Entry 3HBL (X-ray diffraction, 2.71 A resolution); this record covers chains B and C of the 4 polymer chains in the assembly.

[Chain B (and C)]
Protein: Pyruvate carboxylase
Source organism: Staphylococcus aureus subsp. aureus Mu50
Notes: chain C of this document is another copy of the same molecule, construct and numbering; everything in this record applies to it too
UniProt: Q99UY8 (Q99UY8_STAAM); the construct lacks a stretch of the UniProt sequence and is renumbered around it, so the offset changes along the chain: 34-315 = UniProt 1-282; 317-357 = UniProt 283-323; 358-362 = UniProt 326-330; 363-513 = UniProt 332-482; 5 more segments
Amino-acid sequence (1150 residues; row label = number of the first residue in the row; note: 5 numbers in that range are skipped by the numbering (no residue carries them; nothing is unmodelled there); a row labelled like 357A-357B holds insertion residues (357A, then the next letters in order)):
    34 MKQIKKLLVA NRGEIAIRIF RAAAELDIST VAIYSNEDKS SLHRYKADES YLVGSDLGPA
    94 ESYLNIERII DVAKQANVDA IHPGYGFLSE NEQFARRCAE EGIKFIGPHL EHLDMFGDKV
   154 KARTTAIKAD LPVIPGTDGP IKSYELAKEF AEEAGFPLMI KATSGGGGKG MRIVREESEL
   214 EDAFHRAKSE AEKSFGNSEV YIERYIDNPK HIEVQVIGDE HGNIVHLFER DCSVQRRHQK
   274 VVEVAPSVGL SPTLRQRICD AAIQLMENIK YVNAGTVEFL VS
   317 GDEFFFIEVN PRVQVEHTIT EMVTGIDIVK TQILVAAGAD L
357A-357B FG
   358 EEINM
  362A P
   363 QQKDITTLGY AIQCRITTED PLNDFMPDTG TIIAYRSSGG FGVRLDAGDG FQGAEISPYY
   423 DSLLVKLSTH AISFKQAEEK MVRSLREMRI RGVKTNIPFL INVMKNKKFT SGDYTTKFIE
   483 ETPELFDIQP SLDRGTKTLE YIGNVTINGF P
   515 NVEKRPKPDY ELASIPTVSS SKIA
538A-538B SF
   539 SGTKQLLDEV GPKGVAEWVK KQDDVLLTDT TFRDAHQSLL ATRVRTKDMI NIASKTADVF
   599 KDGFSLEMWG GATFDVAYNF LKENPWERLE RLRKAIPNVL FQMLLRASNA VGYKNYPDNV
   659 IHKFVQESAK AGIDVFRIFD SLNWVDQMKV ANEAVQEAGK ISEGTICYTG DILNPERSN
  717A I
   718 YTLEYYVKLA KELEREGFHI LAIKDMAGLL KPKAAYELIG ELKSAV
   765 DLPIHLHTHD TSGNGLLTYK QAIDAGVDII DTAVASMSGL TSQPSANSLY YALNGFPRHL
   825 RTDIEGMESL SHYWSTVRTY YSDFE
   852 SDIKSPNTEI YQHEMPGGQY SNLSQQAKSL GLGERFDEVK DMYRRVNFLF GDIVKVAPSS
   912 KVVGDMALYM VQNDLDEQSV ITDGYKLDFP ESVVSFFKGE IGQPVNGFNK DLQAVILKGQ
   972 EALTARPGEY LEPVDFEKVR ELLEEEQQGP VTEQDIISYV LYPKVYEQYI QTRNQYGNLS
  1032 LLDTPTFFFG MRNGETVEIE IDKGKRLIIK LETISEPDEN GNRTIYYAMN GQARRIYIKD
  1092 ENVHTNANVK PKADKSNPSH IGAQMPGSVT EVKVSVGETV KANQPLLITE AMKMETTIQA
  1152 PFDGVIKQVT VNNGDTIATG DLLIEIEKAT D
Unresolved in the structure: 34-35, 169-238, 1179-1182 (chain C: 34-35, 1094-1139, 1148-1182)
Covalent attachments: 5-(hexahydro-2-oxo-1H-thieno[3,4-d]imidazol-6-yl)pentanal (BTI) linked to Lys-1144
Sequence notes: engineered mutation Ala-908 (Thr876 in Q99UY8)
Small-molecule neighbours: BTI (5-(hexahydro-2-oxo-1H-thieno[3,4-d]imidazol-6-yl)pentanal): Tyr-503, Asn-506, Val-507, Asn-510, Gly-511, Phe-512, Pro-513, Phe-618, Lys-620, Tyr-1027, Leu-1030, Phe-1038
What the authors report for this chain:
  - mutagenesis - R644A, R644K, Y651A, Q870A (2-fold), T908A (> 30-fold), S911A, K912T: decreased catalytic activity
  - binding site for BTI: Ala-610, Tyr-651, Ser-911, Lys-912
  - disease-associated variants - R451C: decreased catalytic activity (citing earlier work)
  - mutagenesis - Y1077A: abolished catalytic activity (citing earlier work)

[How chain B and chain C interact]
Contacting residue pairs (64; chain B residue first):
  Tyr-524(B) with Glu-885(C)
  Leu-711(B) with Asn-818(C)
  Lys-748(B) with Asn-818(C), hydrogen bond
  Pro-749(B) with Ala-816(C); Phe-820(C), hydrophobic
  Lys-750(B) with Asn-818(C); Gly-819(C); Phe-820(C)
  Ser-776(B) with Ser-812(C), hydrogen bond (backbone-side chain)
  Gly-777(B) with Leu-780(C); Ser-812(C)
  Asn-778(B) with Ser-812(C), hydrogen bond (side chain-backbone); Ala-816(C)
  Leu-780(B) with Gly-777(C); Asn-778(C)
  Leu-781(B) with Leu-780(C), hydrophobic; Leu-781(C), hydrophobic; Lys-784(C)
  Lys-784(B) with Leu-781(C); Gln-785(C)
  Gln-785(B) with Lys-784(C); Phe-820(C)
  Ala-799(B) with Ser-856(C), hydrogen bond (backbone-side chain); Pro-857(C)
  Ser-800(B) with Ser-856(C)
  Asn-811(B) with Thr-859(C)
  Ser-812(B) with Ser-776(C), hydrogen bond (side chain-backbone); Asn-778(C), hydrogen bond (backbone-side chain); Pro-857(C); Thr-859(C)
  Tyr-815(B) with Lys-748(C); Thr-859(C); Tyr-862(C), hydrophobic
  Ala-816(B) with Pro-749(C); Asn-778(C); Leu-781(C), hydrophobic
  Asn-818(B) with Leu-711(C); Lys-748(C); Lys-750(C)
  Gly-819(B) with Lys-750(C)
  Phe-820(B) with Lys-750(C); Gln-785(C)
  Glu-832(B) with Thr-859(C), hydrogen bond; Glu-860(C)
  His-836(B) with Glu-860(C), salt bridge; Asp-888(C)
  Arg-842(B) with Lys-855(C)
  Glu-849(B) with Lys-855(C)
  Lys-855(B) with Ser-839(C)
  Ser-856(B) with Ala-799(C); Ser-800(C)
  Pro-857(B) with Ala-799(C); Ser-802(C); Ser-812(C)
  Thr-859(B) with Asn-811(C); Ser-812(C); Tyr-815(C); Glu-832(C), hydrogen bond
  Glu-860(B) with Glu-832(C); His-836(C), salt bridge
  Tyr-862(B) with Tyr-815(C), hydrophobic
  Gln-863(B) with Tyr-815(C)
  Lys-879(B) with Glu-525(C), salt bridge
  Lys-891(B) with His-836(C)
Other interface residues (no listed pair), chain B (38 interface residues in all): Glu-525, Ser-802, Ser-809, Leu-813
Other interface residues (no listed pair), chain C (36 interface residues in all): Ser-809, Leu-813, Gln-863

[Overview]
38 residues of chain B and 36 residues of chain C are in contact, with 8 hydrogen bonds and 3 salt bridges.
Polar contacts include His-836(B)/Glu-860(C), Lys-879(B)/Glu-525(C) and Lys-748(B)/Asn-818(C). The paper
reports a binding site for BTI at Ala-610(B), Tyr-651(B) and Ser-911(B) among others; R644A, R644K and Y651A
of chain B, among others, reduce catalytic activity; 9 substitutions were tested in all.
Both chains are Pyruvate carboxylase (Staphylococcus aureus subsp. aureus Mu50). Entry 3HBL (Crystal Structure
of S. aureus Pyruvate Carboxylase T908A Mutant) was determined by X-ray diffraction, deposited together with
3HB9 and 3HO8.
